PDB entry 4TM8 | X-ray diffraction, 1.81 A resolution | chain A

[Chain A]
Protein: 6-phosphogluconolactonase
Organism: Mycobacterium smegmatis
Notes: EC 3.1.1.31
UniProtKB: A0QWX6 (A0QWX6_MYCS2); residues 1-244 here = UniProt positions 1-244
Amino-acid sequence (256 residues; row label = number of the first residue in the row; numbers below 1 keep their minus sign (Ala-11 is residue -11)):
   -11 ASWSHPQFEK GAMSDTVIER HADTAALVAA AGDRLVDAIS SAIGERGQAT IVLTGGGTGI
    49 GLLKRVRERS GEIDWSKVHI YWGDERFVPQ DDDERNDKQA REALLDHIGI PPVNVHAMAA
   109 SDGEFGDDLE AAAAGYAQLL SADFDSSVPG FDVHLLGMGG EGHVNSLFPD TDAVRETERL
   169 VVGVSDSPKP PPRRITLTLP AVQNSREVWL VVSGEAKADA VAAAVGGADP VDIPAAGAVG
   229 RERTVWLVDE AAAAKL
Disordered / not traced: -11 to -1
Construct notes: expression tag (-11 to 0); engineered mutation Asp131 (Asn in A0QWX6)
Reported in the primary citation:
  - catalytic residues: Glu149, His151 (proposed by the authors, not directly observed)

[In short]
The paper reports catalytic residues Glu149 and His151.
Chain A is 6-phosphogluconolactonase (Mycobacterium smegmatis); the structure, Crystal structure of
6-phosphogluconolactonase from Mycobacterium smegmatis N131D mutant, was determined by X-ray diffraction,
deposited together with 4TM7.
